6HVM - chain A; structure by X-ray diffraction, 2.00 A resolution.

== Chain A ==
Molecule: Diadenylate cyclase
Organism: Listeria monocytogenes serovar 1/2a (strain ATCC BAA-679 / EGD-e)
Notes: EC 2.7.7.85
UniProtKB: Q8Y5E4 (DACA_LISMO); residues 1-173 here correspond to UniProt positions 101-273 (UniProt number = residue number + 100)
Amino-acid sequence (178 residues; numbered -4 to 173; the number before each row is that of its first residue; numbers below 1 keep their minus sign (Gly-4 is residue -4)):
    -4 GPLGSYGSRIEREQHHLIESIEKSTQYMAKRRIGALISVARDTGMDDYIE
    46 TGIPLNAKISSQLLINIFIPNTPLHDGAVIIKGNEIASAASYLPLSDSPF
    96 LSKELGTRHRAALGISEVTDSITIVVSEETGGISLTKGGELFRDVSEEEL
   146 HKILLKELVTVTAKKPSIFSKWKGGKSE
Unresolved in the structure: -4 to -1, 167-173
Sequence notes: expression tag (-4 to 0)
Curated features (UniProtKB/Swiss-Prot):
  - binding site (ATP): Asp71, Leu88, Gly101 to His104, Ser122 to Glu124
Reported in the primary citation:
  - conformationally variable residues (loop rearrangement, side-chain flip): Asp37 to Met40, Tyr87
  - mutagenesis - Y87A (5-fold): decreased catalytic activity

== Overview ==
UniProt lists 9 ATP-binding residues. From the paper: Y87A reduces catalytic activity; conformational
variability at Asp37 and Tyr87.
Chain A is Diadenylate cyclase (Listeria monocytogenes serovar 1/2a (strain ATCC BAA-679 / EGD-e)); the
structure, Structural characterization of CdaA-APO, was determined by X-ray diffraction together with 6HVL
from the same study.
